PDB entry 5A21 | electron microscopy, 7.20 A resolution (low resolution: residue-level contacts below are approximate; hydrogen-bond / salt-bridge calls are withheld) | chains D and E of the 8 polymer chains in the assembly

[Chain D]
Name: 15 protein
Organism: Bacillus phage SPP1
Reference sequence: Q38584 (Q38584_BPSPP); numbering as in UniProt (aligned over 1-102)
Chain sequence (102 residues; numbered 1 to 102; the number before each row is that of its first residue):
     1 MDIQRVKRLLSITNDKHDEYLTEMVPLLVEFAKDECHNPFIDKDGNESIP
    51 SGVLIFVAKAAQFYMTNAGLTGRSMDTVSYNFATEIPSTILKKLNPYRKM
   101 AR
Not modelled in the structure: 1-3

[Chain E]
Name: Head completion protein GP16
Organism: Bacillus phage SPP1
Reference sequence: O48446 (O48446_BPSPP); residue numbers follow UniProt; this construct covers 1-109
Chain sequence (109 residues; each row starts with the number of its first residue):
     1 MYEEFRDVITFQSYVEQSNGEGGKTYKWVDEFTAAAHVQPISQEEYYKAQ
    51 QLQTPIGYNIYTPYDDRIDKKMRVIYRGKIVTFIGDPVDLSGLQEITRIK
   101 GKEDGAYVG
Construct notes: conflict R6 (Pro in O48446)

[Chain D / chain E interface]
Residue-residue contacts (23):
  S11(D) - M1(E)
  S11(D) - Y2(E)
  I12(D) - M1(E)
  T13(D) - M1(E)
  K16(D) - Y2(E)
  A68(D) - M1(E)
  G69(D) - M1(E)
  L70(D) - M1(E)
  L70(D) - Y2(E)
  L70(D) - H37(E)
  R73(D) - H37(E)
  R73(D) - V38(E)
  R73(D) - Q39(E)
  R73(D) - N59(E)
  R73(D) - Y61(E)
  R73(D) - R98(E)
  S74(D) - Q39(E)
  M75(D) - Q39(E)
  D76(D) - Q39(E)
  D76(D) - N59(E)
  D76(D) - L90(E)
  D76(D) - R98(E)
  T77(D) - E44(E)
Also at the interface, not in a pair above, chain E (13 interface residues in all): E3, E4, Q43

[Overview]
12 residues of chain D and 13 residues of chain E are in contact.
Chain D is 15 protein and chain E is Head completion protein GP16, both from Bacillus phage SPP1; the
structure, Structure of bacteriophage SPP1 head-to-tail interface without DNA and tape measure protein, was
determined by electron microscopy, deposited together with 5A20.
